PDB entry 5UAU | X-ray diffraction, 1.90 A resolution | chains A and D of the 5 polymer chains in the assembly

# Chain A (and D)
Molecule: Pyrroline-5-carboxylate reductase 1, mitochondrial
From: Homo sapiens
Notes: EC 1.5.1.2; chain D of this document is another copy of the same molecule, construct and numbering; everything in this record applies to it too
UniProtKB: P32322 (P5CR1_HUMAN); numbering as in UniProt (aligned over 1-300)
Chain sequence (322 residues; each row starts with the number of its first residue; numbers below 1 keep their minus sign (Met-21 is residue -21)):
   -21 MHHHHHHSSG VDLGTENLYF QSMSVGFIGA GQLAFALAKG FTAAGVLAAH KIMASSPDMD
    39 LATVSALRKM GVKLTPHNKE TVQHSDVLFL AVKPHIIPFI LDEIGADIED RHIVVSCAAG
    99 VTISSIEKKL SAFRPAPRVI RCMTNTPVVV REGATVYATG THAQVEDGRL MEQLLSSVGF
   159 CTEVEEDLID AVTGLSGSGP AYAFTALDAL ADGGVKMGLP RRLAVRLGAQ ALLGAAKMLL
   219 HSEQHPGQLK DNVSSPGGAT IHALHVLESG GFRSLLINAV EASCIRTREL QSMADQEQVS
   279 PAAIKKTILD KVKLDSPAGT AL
Unresolved in the structure: -21 to 0, 275-300 (chain D: -21 to 0, 276-300)
Construct notes: initiating methionine (-21); expression tag (-20 to 0)
Swiss-Prot annotation at these positions:
  - binding site (NADP(+)): Ile6 to Leu11, Ser34, Asn56, Ala69 to Pro72, Cys95 to Ala97
  - binding site (NADPH): Ala8, Gln10, Leu11, Ser34, Asp36, Asn56, Val70, Lys71, Ala97, Asn230
  - binding site (L-proline): Glu164, Ala237, Thr238
  - modified residue: Ser2 (N-acetylserine), Ser278 (Phosphoserine)
  - natural variant: Arg119 (R119G: In ARCL2B; R119H: In ARCL2B), Ala179 (A179T: In ARCL2B), Gly206 (G206R: In ARCL2B; G206W: In ARCL2B), Gly248 (G248E: In ARCL3B), Arg251 (R251H: In ARCL3B), Ala257 (A257T: In ARCL3B), Arg266 (R266Q: In ARCL2B)
  - mutagenesis: Glu221 (E221A: Reduced enzyme activity), Thr238 (T238A: Decreased pyrroline-5-carboxylate reductase activity)
Residues lining bound ligands:
  - proline (PRO), molecule 1: Ala97, Thr171, Gly175, Ser176
  - proline (PRO), molecule 2: Ala136, Thr137, Glu161, Val162, Glu163, Glu164
  - proline (PRO), molecule 3: Val231, Ser233, Gly236, Ala237, Thr238
Reported in the primary citation:
  - binding site for proline: Ala97, Thr137, Thr171, Gly175, Thr238
  - mutagenesis - T238A (10-fold): decreased catalytic activity on l-P5C
  - catalytic residues: Thr238

# How chain A and chain D interact
Residue-residue contacts (21):
  His223(A) - Gly225(D)  hydrogen bond (side chain-backbone)
  His223(A) - Gln226(D)
  His223(A) - Asp229(D)  salt bridge
  Gly225(A) - His223(D)  hydrogen bond (backbone-side chain)
  Gln226(A) - His223(D)
  Asp229(A) - His223(D)  salt bridge
  His243(A) - Ser252(D)
  His243(A) - Ile255(D)
  His243(A) - Asn256(D)  hydrogen bond
  His243(A) - Glu259(D)
  Glu246(A) - Arg251(D)
  Glu246(A) - Ser252(D)
  Ser247(A) - Ser252(D)
  Arg251(A) - Glu246(D)
  Arg251(A) - Arg251(D)
  Ser252(A) - His243(D)
  Ser252(A) - Glu246(D)
  Ser252(A) - Ser247(D)
  Ile255(A) - His243(D)
  Asn256(A) - His243(D)  hydrogen bond
  Glu259(A) - His243(D)
Also at the interface, not in a pair above, chain A (13 interface residues in all): Gly249
Also at the interface, not in a pair above, chain D (13 interface residues in all): Gly249

# In short
Chain A and chain D each contribute 13 residues to their interface, with 4 hydrogen bonds and 2 salt bridges.
Polar contacts include His223(A)-Asp229(D), His223(A)-Gly225(D) and His243(A)-Asn256(D). Chain A binds 3
copies of proline. From the paper: the catalytic residue Thr238(A); T238A of chain A reduces catalytic
activity on l-P5C.
Chain A and chain D are both Pyrroline-5-carboxylate reductase 1, mitochondrial (Homo sapiens); the structure,
Structure of human PYCR-1 complexed with proline, was determined by X-ray diffraction together with 5UAT,
5UAV, 5UAW and 5UAX from the same study.
